PDB entry 7M4U | electron microscopy, 2.71 A resolution | chains a and e of the 21 polymer chains in the assembly

== Chain a ==
Molecule: 16s Ribosomal RNA
Source organism: Acinetobacter baumannii (strain AB0057)
Sequence (1544 nucleotides; each row starts with the number of its first residue):
     1 UUUAACUGAAGAGUUUGAUCAUGGCUCAGAUUGAACGCUGGCGGCAGGCU
    51 UAACACAUGCAAGUCGAGCGGGGGAAGGUAGCUUGCUACCGGACCUAGCG
   101 GCGGACGGGUGAGUAAUGCUUAGGAAUCUGCCUAUUAGUGGGGGACAACA
   151 UCUCGAAAGGGAUGCUAAUACCGCAUACGUCCUACGGGAGAAAGCAGGGG
   201 AUCUUCGGACCUUGCGCUAAUAGAUGAGCCUAAGUCGGAUUAGCUAGUUG
   251 GUGGGGUAAAGGCCUACCAAGGCGACGAUCUGUAGCGGGUCUGAGAGGAU
   301 GAUCCGCCACACUGGGACUGAGACACGGCCCAGACUCCUACGGGAGGCAG
   351 CAGUGGGGAAUAUUGGACAAUGGGGGGAACCCUGAUCCAGCCAUGCCGCG
   401 UGUGUGAAGAAGGCCUUAUGGUUGUAAAGCACUUUAAGCGAGGAGGAGGC
   451 UACUCUAGUUAAUACCUAGGGAUAGUGGACGUUACUCGCAGAAUAAGCAC
   501 CGGCUAACUCUGUGCCAGCAGCCGCGGUAAUACAGAGGGUGCGAGCGUUA
   551 AUCGGAUUUACUGGGCGUAAAGCGUGCGUAGGCGGCUUAUUAAGUCGGAU
   601 GUGAAAUCCCCGAGCUUAACUUGGGAAUUGCAUUCGAUACUGGUGAGCUA
   651 GAGUAUGGGAGAGGAUGGUAGAAUUCCAGGUGUAGCGGUGAAAUGCGUAG
   701 AGAUCUGGAGGAAUACCGAUGGCGAAGGCAGCCAUCUGGCCUAAUACUGA
   751 CGCUGAGGUACGAAAGCAUGGGGAGCAAACAGGAUUAGAUACCCUGGUAG
   801 UCCAUGCCGUAAACGAUGUCUACUAGCCGUUGGGGCCUUUGAGGCUUUAG
   851 UGGCGCAGCUAACGCGAUAAGUAGACCGCCUGGGGAGUACGGUCGCAAGA
   901 CUAAAACUCAAAUGAAUUGACGGGGGCCCGCACAAGCGGUGGAGCAUGUG
   951 GUUUAAUUCGAUGXAACGCGAAGAACCUUACCUGGCCUUGACAUACUAGA
  1001 AACUUUUCAGAGAUGGAUUGGUGCCUUCGGGAACCUAGAUACAGGUGCUG
  1051 CAUGGCUGUCGUCAGCUCGUGUCGUGAGAUGUUGGGUUAAGUCCCGCAAC
  1101 GAGCGCAACCCUUUUCCUUACUUGCCAGCAUUUCGGAUGGGAACUUUAAG
  1151 GAUACUGCCAGUGACAAACUGGAGGAAGGCGGGGACGACGUCAAGUCAUC
  1201 AUGGCCCUUACGGCCAGGGCUACACACGUGCUACAAUGGUCGGUACAAAG
  1251 GGUUGCUACACAGCGAUGUGAUGCUAAUCUCAAAAAGCCGAUCGUAGUCC
  1301 GGAUUGGAGUCUGCAACUCGACUCCAUGAAGUCGGAAUCGCUAGUAAUCG
  1351 CGGAUCAGAAUGCCGCGGUGAAUACGUUCCCGGGCCUUGUACACACCGCC
  1401 CGUCACACCAUGGGAGUUUGUUGCACCAGAAGUAGCUAGCCUAACUGCAA
  1451 AGAGGGCGGUUACCACGGUGUGGCCGAUGACUGGGGUGAAGUCGUAACAA
  1501 GGUAGCCGUAGGGGAACCUGCGGCUGGAUCACCUCCUUAACGAA
Unresolved in the structure: 1-2, 1531-1544
Modified / non-standard residues: PSU (pseudouridine-5'-monophosphate) at position 513, 7MG (7N-methyl-8-hydroguanosine-5'-monophosphate) at position 524, 2MG (2N-methylguanosine-5'-monophosphate) at position 963, 5MC (5-methylcytidine-5'-monophosphate) at position 964, 2MG (2N-methylguanosine-5'-monophosphate) at position 1204, 4OC (4n,o2'-methylcytidine-5'-monophosphate) at position 1399, UR3 (3-methyluridine-5'-monophoshate) at position 1495, MA6 (6N-dimethyladenosine-5'-monophoshate) at position 1515, MA6 (6N-dimethyladenosine-5'-monophoshate) at position 1516
Differences from the reference sequence: conflict U1007 (C57026 in 1211343212), C1034 (U57053 in 1211343212)
Ion coordination: Mg2+ site 1 near G23 (its only coordinating residue here); Mg2+ site 2 near A55 (its only coordinating residue here); Mg2+ site 3: A112, G113, G285; Mg2+ site 4: G141, A193; Mg2+ site 5: A170, C171; Mg2+ site 6 near A191 (its only coordinating residue here); Mg2+ site 7: A219 (shared with 1 residue of chain t); Mg2+ site 8: G295, G555; Mg2+ site 9 near A296 (its only coordinating residue here); Mg2+ site 10 near G327 (its only coordinating residue here); Mg2+ site 11 near C348 (its only coordinating residue here); Mg2+ site 12: A506, A507; 38 more Mg2+ sites not listed
Ligand contacts: Eravacycline: 2MG_963, G1050, C1051, C1192, A1193, A1194, G1195

== Chain e ==
Name: 30S ribosomal protein S5
Source organism: Acinetobacter baumannii (strain AB0057)
Reference sequence: B7IA22 (RS5_ACIB5); numbering as in UniProt (aligned over 1-165)
Sequence (165 residues; row label = number of the first residue in the row):
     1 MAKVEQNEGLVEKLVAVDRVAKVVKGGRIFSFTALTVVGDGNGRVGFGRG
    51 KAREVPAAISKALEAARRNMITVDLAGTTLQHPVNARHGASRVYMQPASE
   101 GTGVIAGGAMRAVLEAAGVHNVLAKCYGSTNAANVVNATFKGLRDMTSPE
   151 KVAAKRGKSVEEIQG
Unresolved in the structure: 1-9, 165

== Chain a / chain e interface ==
Contacting residue pairs - 62 pairs, chain a then chain e:
  U7(a) with Ser99(e), hydrogen bond to the base
  G8(a) with Ala98(e), base contact; Ser99(e), hydrogen bond to the base; Thr102(e), hydrogen bond to the base; Leu123(e), base contact
  A9(a) with Tyr94(e), base contact; Leu123(e), phosphate contact; Ala124(e), hydrogen bond to the sugar; Tyr127(e), base contact
  A10(a) with Ile105(e), base contact; Ala106(e), hydrogen bond to the sugar; Gly107(e), sugar contact; Arg111(e), hydrogen bond to the base; Ala124(e), sugar contact
  G11(a) with Lys125(e), salt bridge to the phosphate; Cys126(e), hydrogen bond to the phosphate
  A12(a) with Thr130(e), phosphate contact
  G17(a) with Ala21(e), hydrogen bond to the base; Lys22(e), base contact; Val23(e), base contact; Arg28(e), hydrogen bond to the sugar
  A18(a) with Val20(e), sugar contact; Ala21(e), hydrogen bond to the sugar
  U19(a) with Val20(e), sugar contact
  C20(a) with Asn131(e), hydrogen bond to the phosphate; Asn134(e), phosphate contact
  A21(a) with Ala90(e), phosphate contact; Ser129(e), hydrogen bond to the phosphate; Asn131(e), phosphate contact; Asn134(e), hydrogen bond to the phosphate
  U22(a) with Ala90(e), phosphate contact
  A556(a) with Lys125(e), salt bridge to the phosphate
  U557(a) with Arg92(e), base contact; Tyr127(e), base contact
  U860(a) with Arg87(e), salt bridge to the phosphate
  A861(a) with Gly89(e), phosphate contact
  U918(a) with Lys22(e), hydrogen bond to the sugar; Val23(e), hydrogen bond to the sugar
  G919(a) with Val23(e), sugar contact; Val24(e), sugar contact; Lys25(e), sugar contact
  A920(a) with Lys25(e), phosphate contact
  U1067(a) with Val24(e), phosphate contact
  U1070(a) with Lys61(e), salt bridge to the phosphate
  U1072(a) with Arg68(e), salt bridge to the phosphate
  U1075(a) with His88(e), hydrogen bond to the sugar; Asn134(e), base contact
  G1076(a) with Arg49(e), sugar contact
  A1077(a) with Val20(e), sugar contact; Ala21(e), phosphate contact; Arg49(e), salt bridge to the phosphate; Lys51(e), salt bridge to the phosphate
  G1078(a) with Val20(e), phosphate contact; Ala21(e), phosphate contact; Lys22(e), phosphate contact; Lys51(e), salt bridge to the phosphate
  A1079(a) with Lys22(e), phosphate contact
  C1394(a) with Arg28(e), salt bridge to the phosphate
  A1395(a) with Val23(e), base contact; Val24(e), hydrogen bond to the base; Gly26(e), base contact; Gly27(e), base contact
Also at the interface, not in a pair above, chain a (36 interface residues in all): G555, C1068, G1069, G1190, U1191, G1384, A1393
Also at the interface, not in a pair above, chain e (40 interface residues in all): Arg19, Ile29, Thr33, Ser91, Ala133

== Summary ==
36 residues of chain a face 40 of chain e across their interface; the contacts include 17 hydrogen bonds and 9
salt bridges. Polar contacts include U7(a)-Ser99(e), G8(a)-Ser99(e) and G8(a)-Thr102(e). Bound to chain a:
Eravacycline.
Chain a is 16s Ribosomal RNA and chain e is 30S ribosomal protein S5, both from Acinetobacter baumannii
(strain AB0057); the structure, A. baumannii Ribosome-Eravacycline complex: 30S, was determined by electron
microscopy.
